PDB entry 5KUY | X-ray diffraction, 2.60 A resolution | chains A and D of the 9 polymer chains in the assembly

== Chain A ==
Name: Hemagglutinin HA1
From: Influenza A virus (strain A/Hong Kong/1/1968 H3N2)
UniProt: Q91MA7 (HEMA_I68A4); residues 11-329 here correspond to UniProt positions 27-345 (UniProt number = residue number + 16)
Sequence (323 residues; each row starts with the number of its first residue):
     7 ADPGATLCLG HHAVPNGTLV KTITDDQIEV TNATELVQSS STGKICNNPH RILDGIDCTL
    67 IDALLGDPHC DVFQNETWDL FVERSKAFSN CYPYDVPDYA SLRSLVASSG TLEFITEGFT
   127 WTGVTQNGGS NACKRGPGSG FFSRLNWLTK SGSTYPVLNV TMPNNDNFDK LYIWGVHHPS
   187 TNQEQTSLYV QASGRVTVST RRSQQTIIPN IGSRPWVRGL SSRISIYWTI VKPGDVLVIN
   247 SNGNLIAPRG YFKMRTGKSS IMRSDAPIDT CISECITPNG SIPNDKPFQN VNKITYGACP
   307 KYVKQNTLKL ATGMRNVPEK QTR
Not modelled in the structure: 326-329
Sequence notes: expression tag (7-10)
Disulfides: C52-C277, C64-C76, C97-C139, C281-C305
Glycans and other covalent adducts: N-acetylglucosamine (NAG) linked to N38, N165, N285
Swiss-Prot annotation at these positions:
  - site: R329 (Cleavage)
  - glycosylation (N-linked (GlcNAc...) asparagine): N22, N38, N81, N165, N285

== Chain D ==
Name: Hemagglutinin HA2
From: Influenza A virus (strain A/Hong Kong/1/1968 H3N2)
UniProt: Q91MA7 (HEMA_I68A4); residues 330-505 here correspond to UniProt positions 346-521 (UniProt number = residue number + 16)
Sequence (177 residues; numbered 330 to 506; the number before each row is that of its first residue):
   330 GLFGAIAGFI ENGWEGMIDG WYGFRHQNSE GTGQAADLKS TQAAIDQING KLNRVIEKTN
   390 EKFHQIEKEF SEVEGRIQDL EKYVEDTKID LWSYNAELLV ALENQHTIDL TDSEMNKLFE
   450 KTGRQLRENA EDMGNGCFKI YHKCDNACIE SIRNGTYDHD VYRDEALNNR FQIKGVS
Not modelled in the structure: 502-506
Sequence notes: engineered mutation G452 (Arg468 in Q91MA7); expression tag (506)
Disulfides: C473-C477
Glycans and other covalent adducts: N-acetylglucosamine (NAG) linked to N483
Swiss-Prot annotation at these positions:
  - glycosylation: N483 (N-linked (GlcNAc...) asparagine)

== Chain A / chain D interface ==
Pairs across the interface (9; chain A residue first):
  S107(A) - E403(D)
  S107(A) - G404(D)
  S107(A) - R405(D)  hydrogen bond (side chain-backbone)
  S110(A) - D408(D)  hydrogen bond
  L111(A) - V402(D)  hydrophobic
  R208(A) - E401(D)  salt bridge
  I236(A) - V402(D)  hydrophobic
  K238(A) - S400(D)  hydrogen bond (side chain-backbone)
  K238(A) - E401(D)  salt bridge
Also at the interface, not in a pair above, chain A (8 interface residues in all): A106, M260

== Summary ==
The interface between chain A and chain D involves 8 residues on one side and 7 on the other; the contacts
include 3 hydrogen bonds and 2 salt bridges. Polar contacts include R208(A)-E401(D), K238(A)-E401(D) and
S107(A)-R405(D). Covalently linked N-acetylglucosamine: at N38(A), N165(A) and N285(A).
Chain A is Hemagglutinin HA1 and chain D is Hemagglutinin HA2, both from Influenza A virus (strain A/Hong
Kong/1/1968 H3N2); the structure, Influenza hemagglutinin H3 A/Hong Kong/1/1968 in complex with designed
inhibitor protein HSB.2A, was determined by X-ray diffraction together with 5KUX from the same study.
